6REC - chains 4 and T of the 31 polymer chains in the assembly; structure by electron microscopy, 3.30 A resolution.

[Chain 4]
Name: Mitochondrial ATP synthase associated protein ASA4
Organism: Polytomella sp. Pringsheim 198.80
UniProt: D7NIZ2 (D7NIZ2_9CHLO); numbering as in UniProt (aligned over 1-294)
Sequence (294 residues; row label = number of the first residue in the row):
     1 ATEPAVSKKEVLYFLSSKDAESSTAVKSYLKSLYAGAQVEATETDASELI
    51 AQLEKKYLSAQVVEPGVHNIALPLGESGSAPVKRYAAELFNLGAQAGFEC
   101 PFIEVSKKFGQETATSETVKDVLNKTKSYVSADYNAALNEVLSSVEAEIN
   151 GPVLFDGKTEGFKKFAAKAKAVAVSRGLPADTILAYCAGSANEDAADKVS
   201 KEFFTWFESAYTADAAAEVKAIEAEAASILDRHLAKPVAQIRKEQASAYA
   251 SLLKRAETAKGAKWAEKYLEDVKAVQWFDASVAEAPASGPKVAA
Unresolved in the structure: 1-4

[Chain T]
Name: ATP synthase subunit alpha
Organism: Polytomella sp. Pringsheim 198.80
UniProt: A0ZW40 (A0ZW40_9CHLO); residue numbers follow UniProt; this construct covers 1-562
Sequence (562 residues; numbered 1 to 562; the number before each row is that of its first residue):
     1 MRSPAAFVARSGLFKASLGQSNWAQKAEQMMASVTRTFAADAKALDELRK
    51 PKFSSKYLIQHVSQKLIPAVKEWEKSYQPPVIHLGRVLSVGDGIARVYGL
   101 KSVQAGELVCFDSGVKGMALNLQADHVGVVVFGNDSVIHQGDLVYRTGQI
   151 VNVPIGPGTLGRVTDGLGQPIDGKGPLTNVRSSLVEVKAPGIIARQSVRE
   201 PLFTGVKAVDALVPIGRGQRELIIGDRQTGKTAVAIDAIIHQKNCNEQVP
   251 KAQRVYCVYVAVGQKRSTVAQLVKLFTQTGAMRYTIMVSATASDAAPLQF
   301 LAPYSGCAMAEYFRDTGKHGLIIYDDLSKQSVAYRQMSLLLRRPPGREAF
   351 PGDVFYLHSRLLERAAKLSKELGGGSLTAFPVIETQAGDVSAYIATNVIS
   401 ITDGQIFLETELFYKGIRPALNVGLSVSRVGSAAQFPGMKQVAGTLKLEL
   451 AQYREVAAFAQFGSDLDAATQYVLERGARLTEMLKQKQFAPIPIERQTVA
   501 VYAATKGFLDKVRVQDIVAAEEAVISQVNPAVFKILKANGKITPALDAHL
   551 KAELRKVKLPGA
Unresolved in the structure: 1-39
Sequence notes: conflict Arg-266 (Lys in A0ZW40)

[How chain 4 and chain T interact]
Contacting residue pairs (62; chain 4 residue first):
  Glu-10(4) with Gln-60(T), hydrogen bond
  Lys-18(4) with Arg-49(T), hydrogen bond (backbone-side chain)
  Asp-19(4) with Arg-49(T)
  Ala-20(4) with Asp-46(T); Arg-49(T); Lys-50(T)
  Glu-21(4) with Lys-50(T); Pro-51(T); Lys-56(T); Tyr-57(T)
  Ser-47(4) with Glu-74(T), hydrogen bond
  Leu-49(4) with Glu-74(T)
  Ile-50(4) with Val-70(T); Lys-71(T); Glu-74(T)
  Leu-53(4) with Ile-67(T), hydrophobic; Val-70(T), hydrophobic
  Glu-54(4) with Ile-67(T)
  Tyr-57(4) with Ile-59(T); Val-62(T), hydrophobic; Ser-63(T); Leu-66(T), hydrophobic
  Ala-60(4) with Ile-59(T), hydrophobic
  Gln-61(4) with Lys-56(T), hydrogen bond (backbone-side chain); Ile-59(T); Gln-60(T), hydrogen bond; Ser-63(T)
  Glu-64(4) with Ser-54(T); Ser-55(T); Lys-56(T)
  Pro-65(4) with Pro-51(T); Lys-56(T)
  His-68(4) with Pro-51(T); Phe-53(T); Ser-54(T)
  Asn-69(4) with Arg-49(T); Pro-51(T)
  Lys-263(4) with Tyr-57(T); Gln-60(T)
  Trp-264(4) with Tyr-57(T); Leu-58(T)
  Lys-267(4) with Tyr-57(T)
  Tyr-268(4) with Phe-53(T), hydrophobic
  Asp-271(4) with Lys-52(T); Phe-53(T)
  Val-272(4) with Phe-53(T), hydrophobic
  Ala-274(4) with Lys-52(T)
  Val-275(4) with Lys-52(T); Phe-53(T), hydrophobic
  Trp-277(4) with Ala-40(T); Asp-41(T), hydrogen bond; Ala-42(T); Lys-43(T); Leu-48(T), hydrophobic
  Ser-281(4) with Asp-41(T)
  Glu-284(4) with Asp-41(T)
  Lys-291(4) with Asp-41(T), salt bridge; Ala-42(T); Lys-43(T)
  Val-292(4) with Ala-44(T); Leu-48(T), hydrophobic
  Ala-293(4) with Ala-42(T)
Also at the interface, not in a pair above, chain 4 (37 interface residues in all): Phe-14, Ser-23, Thr-24, Asp-45, Ala-46, Ala-262
Also at the interface, not in a pair above, chain T (30 interface residues in all): Leu-45, Glu-47, His-61, Gln-64

[In short]
37 residues of chain 4 and 30 residues of chain T are in contact; the contacts include 6 hydrogen bonds and 1
salt bridge. Polar pairs include Lys-291(4)/Asp-41(T), Glu-10(4)/Gln-60(T) and Lys-18(4)/Arg-49(T).
Here chain 4 is Mitochondrial ATP synthase associated protein ASA4 and chain T is ATP synthase subunit alpha,
both from Polytomella sp. Pringsheim 198.80. Entry 6REC (Cryo-EM structure of Polytomella F-ATP synthase,
Rotary substate 3A, monomer-masked refinement) was determined by electron microscopy, deposited together with
6RD4, 6RD5, 6RD6, 6RD7, 6RD8, 6RD9 and 46 further entries.
